PDB entry 9O48 | electron microscopy, 3.10 A resolution | chains A and H of the 8 polymer chains in the assembly

Chain A:
Molecule: Intermediate conductance calcium-activated potassium channel protein 4, Small conductance calcium-activated potassium channel protein 2 chimera
Source organism: Homo sapiens
Notes: fragment: SK4 residues 1-15 + SK2 residues 124-412 + SK4 residues 306-428
UniProtKB: chimeric construct of O15554, Q9H2S1: residues 110-123 from O15554 (KCNN4_HUMAN) positions 1-14 (UniProt number = residue number - 109); residues 124-412 from Q9H2S1 positions 124-412 (same numbers); residues 413-535 from O15554 (KCNN4_HUMAN) positions 305-427 (UniProt number = residue number - 108)
Amino-acid sequence (435 residues; each row starts with the number of its first residue):
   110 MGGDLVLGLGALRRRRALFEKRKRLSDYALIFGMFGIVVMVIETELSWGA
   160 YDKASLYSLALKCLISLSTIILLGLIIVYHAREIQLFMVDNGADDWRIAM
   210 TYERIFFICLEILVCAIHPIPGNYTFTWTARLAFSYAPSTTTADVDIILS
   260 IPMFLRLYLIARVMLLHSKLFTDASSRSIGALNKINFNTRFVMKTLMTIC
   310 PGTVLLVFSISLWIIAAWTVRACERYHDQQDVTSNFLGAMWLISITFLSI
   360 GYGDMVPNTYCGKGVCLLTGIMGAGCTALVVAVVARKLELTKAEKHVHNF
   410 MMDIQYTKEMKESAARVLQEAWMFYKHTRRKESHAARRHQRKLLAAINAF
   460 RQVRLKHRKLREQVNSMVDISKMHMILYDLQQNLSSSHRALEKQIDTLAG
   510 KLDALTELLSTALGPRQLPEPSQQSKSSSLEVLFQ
Unresolved in the structure: 110-117, 491-544
Disulfides: C332-C370
Differences from the reference sequence: expression tag (536-544)
Bound ions: K+ site 1: S358, I359 (shared with 2 residues of chain B; 2 residues of chain C; 2 residues of chain D); K+ site 2: S358 (shared with 1 residue of chain B; 1 residue of chain C; 1 residue of chain D)
Swiss-Prot annotation at these positions:
  - modified residue: Y160 (Phosphotyrosine), H466 (Phosphohistidine)
Reported in the primary citation:
  - contacts within the chain: W237-H336, F243-G362 (backbone contact), S248-H336 (hydrogen bond), D253-Y335 (hydrogen bond)
  - conformationally variable residues (side-chain flip): W350, G360, Y361

Chain H:
Molecule: Calmodulin-1
Source organism: Homo sapiens
UniProtKB: P0DP23 (CALM1_HUMAN); residue numbers follow UniProt; this construct covers 1-149
Amino-acid sequence (149 residues; row label = number of the first residue in the row):
     1 MADQLTEEQIAEFKEAFSLFDKDGDGTITTKELGTVMRSLGQNPTEAELQ
    51 DMINEVDADGNGTIDFPEFLTMMARKMKDTDSEEEIREAFRVFDKDGNGY
   101 ISAAELRHVMTNLGEKLTDEEVDEMIREADIDGDGQVNYEEFVQMMTAK
Unresolved in the structure: 1-3, 113-118, 148-149
Bound ions: Ca2+ site 1: D21, D23, D25, T27, E32; Ca2+ site 2: D57, D59, N61, T63, E68; Ca2+ site 3: D94, D96, Y100, E105; Ca2+ site 4: D132, D134, Q136, E141
Swiss-Prot annotation at these positions:
  - binding site (Ca(2+)): D21, D23, D25, T27, E32, D57, D59, N61, T63, E68, D94, D96, N98, Y100, E105, D130, D132, D134, Q136, E141
  - modified residue: A2 (N-acetylalanine), K22 (N6-acetyllysine), T45 (Phosphothreonine), S82 (Phosphoserine), K95 (N6-acetyllysine), Y100 (Phosphotyrosine), S102 (Phosphoserine), T111 (Phosphothreonine), K116 (N6,N6,N6-trimethyllysine), Y139 (Phosphotyrosine)
  - cross-link: K22 (Glycyl lysine isopeptide (Lys-Gly) (interchain with G-Cter in SUMO2))
  - natural variant: N54 (N54I: In CPVT4), F90 (F90L: In LQT14), N98 (N98S: In CPVT4), D130 (D130G: In LQT14), E141 (E141G: In LQT14; E141V: In LQT14), F142 (F142L: In LQT14)

Interface between chain A and chain H:
Contacting residue pairs - 6 pairs, chain A then chain H:
  H405(A) - S39(H)
  H405(A) - L40(H)
  H405(A) - G41(H)
  F409(A) - S39(H)
  F409(A) - L40(H)  hydrophobic
  I413(A) - L19(H)  hydrophobic
Interface residues without a listed pair, chain A (5 interface residues in all): V406, Y487
Interface residues without a listed pair, chain H (6 interface residues in all): V36, N43

In short:
Chain A and chain H form an interface of 5 and 6 residues respectively. The K+ site 1 is built by S358(A) and
I359(A). UniProt lists 20 Ca2+-binding residues on chain H. The paper reports conformational variability at
W350(A), G360(A) and Y361(A); contacts within the chain involving W237(A), H336(A) and F243(A) among others.
Chain A is Intermediate conductance calcium-activated potassium channel protein 4, Small conductance
calcium-activated potassium channel protein 2 chimera and chain H is Calmodulin-1, both from Homo sapiens; the
structure, Cryo-EM structure of the human SK2-4 chimera/calmodulin channel complex in the Ca2+ bound state,
was determined by electron microscopy (same publication as 9O51, 9O52, 9O53 and 9O5O).
